9PAG - chains D and H of the 12 polymer chains in the assembly; structure by electron microscopy, 3.62 A resolution.

# Chain D
Name: Vesicle-fusing ATPase
Source organism: Cricetulus griseus
Notes: EC 3.6.4.6
Reference sequence: P18708 (NSF_CRIGR); residues 1-744 here = UniProt positions 1-744
Chain sequence (747 residues; each row starts with the number of its first residue; numbers below 1 keep their minus sign (Gly-2 is residue -2)):
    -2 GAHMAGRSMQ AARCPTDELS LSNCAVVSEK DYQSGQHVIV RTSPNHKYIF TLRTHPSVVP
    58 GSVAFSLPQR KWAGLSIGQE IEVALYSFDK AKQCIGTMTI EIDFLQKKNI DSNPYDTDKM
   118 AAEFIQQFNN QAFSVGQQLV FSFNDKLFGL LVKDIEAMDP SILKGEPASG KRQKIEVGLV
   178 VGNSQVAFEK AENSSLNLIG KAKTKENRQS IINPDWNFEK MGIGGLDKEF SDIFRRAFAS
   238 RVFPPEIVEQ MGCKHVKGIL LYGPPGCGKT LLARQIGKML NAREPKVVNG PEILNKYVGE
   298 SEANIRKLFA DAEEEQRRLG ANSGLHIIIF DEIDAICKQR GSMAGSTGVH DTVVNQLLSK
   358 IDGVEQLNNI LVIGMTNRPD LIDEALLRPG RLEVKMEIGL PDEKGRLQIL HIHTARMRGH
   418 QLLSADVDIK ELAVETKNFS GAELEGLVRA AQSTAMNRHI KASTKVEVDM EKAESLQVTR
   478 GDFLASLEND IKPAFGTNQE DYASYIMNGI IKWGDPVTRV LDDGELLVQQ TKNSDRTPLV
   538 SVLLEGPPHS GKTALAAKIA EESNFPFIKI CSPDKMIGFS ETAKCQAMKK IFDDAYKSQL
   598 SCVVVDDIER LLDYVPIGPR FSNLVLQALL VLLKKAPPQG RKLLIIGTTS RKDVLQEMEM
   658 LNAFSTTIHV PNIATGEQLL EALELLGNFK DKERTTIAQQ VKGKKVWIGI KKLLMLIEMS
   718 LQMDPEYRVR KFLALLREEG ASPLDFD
Disordered / not traced: -2 to 201, 741-744
Sequence notes: expression tag (-2 to 0)
Residues lining bound ligands:
  - ATP (adenosine-5'-triphosphate), molecule 1: Gly219, Ile220, Gly221, Pro261, Pro262, Gly263, Cys264, Gly265, Lys266, Thr267, Leu268, Glu329, Asn374, Ile406, His410, Gly438, Ala439, Glu442
  - ATP, molecule 2: Ala382, Arg385, Arg388
  - ATP, molecule 3: Ile503, Met504, Asn505, Gly506, Ile507, Ile508, Trp510, Val514, Pro545, His546, Ser547, Gly548, Lys549, Thr550, Ala551, Leu552, Asp604, Ile707, Lys708
Swiss-Prot annotation at these positions:
  - binding site (ATP): Asn505 to Trp510, Pro545 to Leu552
  - binding site (Mg(2+)): Thr550
  - modified residue: Lys105 (N6-acetyllysine), Ser207 (Phosphoserine), Tyr259 (Phosphotyrosine), Ser569 (Phosphoserine)
What the authors report for this chain:
  - post-translational modification sites: Ser207 (citing earlier work)

# Chain H
Name: Syntaxin-1A
Source organism: Rattus norvegicus
Reference sequence: P32851 (STX1A_RAT); residue numbers follow UniProt; this construct covers 1-267
Chain sequence (267 residues; numbered 1 to 267; the number before each row is that of its first residue):
     1 MKDRTQELRT AKDSDDDDDV TVTVDRDRFM DEFFEQVEEI RGFIDKIAEN VEEVKRKHSA
    61 ILASPNPDEK TKEELEELMS DIKKTANKVR SKLKSIEQSI EQEEGLNRSS ADLRIRKTQH
   121 STLSRKFVEV MSEYNATQSD YRERCKGRIQ RQLEITGRTT TSEELEDMLE SGNPAIFASG
   181 IIMDSSISKQ ALSEIETRHS EIIKLENSIR ELHDMFMDMA MLVESQGEMI DRIEYNVEHA
   241 VDYVERAVSD TKKAVKYQSK ARRKKIM
Disordered / not traced: 1-172, 260-267
Swiss-Prot annotation at these positions:
  - site: Lys253, Ala254 (Microbial infection: Cleavage)
  - modified residue (Phosphoserine): Ser14, Ser64, Ser95, Ser188
  - cross-link (Glycyl lysine isopeptide (Lys-Gly)): Lys252 (interchain with G-Cter in SUMO), Lys253 (interchain with G-Cter in SUMO), Lys256 (interchain with G-Cter in SUMO)

# How chain D and chain H interact
Pairs across the interface - 15 pairs, chain D then chain H:
  Lys293(D) with Ser179(H), hydrogen bond (backbone-side chain); Ile181(H); Ile182(H)
  Tyr294(D) with Ser179(H); Gly180(H); Ile182(H); Asp184(H)
  Val295(D) with Gly180(H); Ile181(H), hydrophobic; Ile182(H), hydrogen bond (backbone-backbone)
  Gly342(D) with Phe177(H)
  Ser343(D) with Phe177(H)
  Thr344(D) with Phe177(H); Ser179(H); Ile181(H)
Other interface residues (no listed pair), chain D (7 interface residues in all): Val346
Other interface residues (no listed pair), chain H (9 interface residues in all): Ala178, Met183, Ser185

# In short
Chain D and chain H form an interface of 7 and 9 residues respectively; the contacts include 2 hydrogen bonds.
Polar pairs include Lys293(D)-Ser179(H) and Val295(D)-Ile182(H). Chain D binds 3 copies of ATP. From UniProt:
14 ATP-binding residues and Mg2+-binding residue Thr550(D) on chain D. The paper reports a modification site
at Ser207(D).
Chain D is Vesicle-fusing ATPase (Cricetulus griseus) and chain H is Syntaxin-1A (Rattus norvegicus); the
structure, 21bin20S complex (NSF-alphaSNAP-2:1 syntaxin-1a:SNAP-25), non-hydrolyzing, class 7, was determined
by electron microscopy (same publication as 9OJR, 9OJU, 9OJZ, 9OK3, 9OK5, 9OKC and 17 further entries).
